9G6Q - chains H and L; structure by X-ray diffraction, 1.20 A resolution.

== Chain H ==
Molecule: scFv-IP11
From: Mus musculus
Notes: antibody fragment or engineered binder
Amino-acid sequence (121 residues; numbered 1 to 113 plus 8 insertion-coded residues; the number before each row is that of its first residue; a row labelled like 82A-82C holds insertion residues (82A, then the next letters in order)):
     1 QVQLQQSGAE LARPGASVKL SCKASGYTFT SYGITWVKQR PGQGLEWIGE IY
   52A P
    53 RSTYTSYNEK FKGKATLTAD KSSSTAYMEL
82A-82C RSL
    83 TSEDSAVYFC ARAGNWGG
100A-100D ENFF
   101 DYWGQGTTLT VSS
Not modelled in the structure: 113
Disulfide bonds: Cys22-Cys92
Ligand contacts: rocuronium (RBR): Tyr52, Ser54, Tyr56, Gly96, Asn97, Trp98, Gly99, Gly100, Phe100C
What the authors report for this chain:
  - binding site for rocuronium: Ser54, Tyr56, Trp98

== Chain L ==
Molecule: scFv-IP11
From: Mus musculus
Notes: antibody fragment or engineered binder
Amino-acid sequence (132 residues; row label = number of the first residue in the row; a row labelled like 30A-30E holds insertion residues (30A, then the next letters in order); numbers below 1 keep their minus sign (Gly-19 is residue -19)):
   -19 GTGGSGGGGS GGGGSGGGAS DIVITQDELS NPVTSGESVS ISCRSSKSLL
30A-30E YKDGK
    31 TYLNWFLQRP GQSPQLLIYL MSTRASGVSD RFSGSGSGTD FTLEIRRVKA EDVGVYYCQQ
    91 LVEYPYTFGG GTKLEIK
Not modelled in the structure: -19 to -3, 10-11
Disulfide bonds: Cys23-Cys88
Ligand contacts: rocuronium (RBR): Tyr30A, Tyr32, Leu91, Val92, Glu93, Tyr94, Tyr96

== Chain H / chain L interface ==
Residue-residue contacts - 35 pairs, chain H then chain L:
  Gln39(H) - Gln38(L)  hydrogen bond
  Gln39(H) - Tyr87(L)
  Gln43(H) - Tyr87(L)
  Gly44(H) - Tyr87(L)
  Leu45(H) - Pro44(L)  hydrophobic
  Leu45(H) - Tyr87(L)  hydrophobic
  Leu45(H) - Phe98(L)
  Glu46(H) - Phe98(L)
  Trp47(H) - Tyr94(L)  hydrophobic
  Trp47(H) - Pro95(L)  hydrophobic
  Trp47(H) - Tyr96(L)
  Trp47(H) - Phe98(L)
  Glu50(H) - Tyr94(L)  hydrogen bond
  Glu50(H) - Tyr96(L)  hydrogen bond
  Tyr56(H) - Tyr94(L)  hydrogen bond
  Ser58(H) - Tyr94(L)
  Phe91(H) - Gln38(L)
  Phe91(H) - Ser43(L)
  Gly99(H) - Lys30E(L)  hydrogen bond (backbone-side chain)
  Gly99(H) - Leu50(L)
  Gly100(H) - Tyr32(L)
  Gly100(H) - Tyr49(L)
  Glu100A(H) - Tyr49(L)  hydrogen bond
  Phe100C(H) - Leu46(L)
  Phe100C(H) - Leu91(L)  hydrophobic
  Phe100C(H) - Tyr96(L)
  Phe100D(H) - Phe36(L)  hydrophobic
  Phe100D(H) - Leu46(L)
  Phe100D(H) - Gln89(L)
  Phe100D(H) - Leu91(L)  hydrophobic
  Trp103(H) - Phe36(L)  hydrophobic
  Trp103(H) - Ser43(L)
  Trp103(H) - Pro44(L)  hydrogen bond (side chain-backbone)
  Gly104(H) - Ser43(L)  hydrogen bond (backbone-side chain)
  Gln105(H) - Ser43(L)
Interface residues without a listed pair, chain H (22 interface residues in all): Val37, Asn60, Asp101, Gly106
Interface residues without a listed pair, chain L (18 interface residues in all): Asn34, Gln42

== Overview ==
22 residues of chain H face 18 of chain L across their interface, with 8 hydrogen bonds. Among the polar pairs
are Gln39(H)-Gln38(L), Glu50(H)-Tyr94(L) and Glu50(H)-Tyr96(L). Rocuronium is bound between chain H and chain
L. From the paper: a binding site for rocuronium at Ser54(H), Tyr56(H) and Trp98(H).
Here chain H is scFv-IP11 and chain L is scFv-IP11, both from Mus musculus. Entry 9G6Q (scFv IP11 in complex
with rocuronium) was determined by X-ray diffraction, deposited together with 9G6R and 9G6S.
